PDB entry 4JFW | X-ray diffraction, 2.10 A resolution | chain A

== Chain A ==
Name: alpha-L-fucosidase
Source organism: Bacteroides thetaiotaomicron
UniProtKB: Q8A3I4 (Q8A3I4_BACTN); numbering as in UniProt (aligned over 35-484)
Sequence (450 residues; numbered 35 to 484; the number before each row is that of its first residue):
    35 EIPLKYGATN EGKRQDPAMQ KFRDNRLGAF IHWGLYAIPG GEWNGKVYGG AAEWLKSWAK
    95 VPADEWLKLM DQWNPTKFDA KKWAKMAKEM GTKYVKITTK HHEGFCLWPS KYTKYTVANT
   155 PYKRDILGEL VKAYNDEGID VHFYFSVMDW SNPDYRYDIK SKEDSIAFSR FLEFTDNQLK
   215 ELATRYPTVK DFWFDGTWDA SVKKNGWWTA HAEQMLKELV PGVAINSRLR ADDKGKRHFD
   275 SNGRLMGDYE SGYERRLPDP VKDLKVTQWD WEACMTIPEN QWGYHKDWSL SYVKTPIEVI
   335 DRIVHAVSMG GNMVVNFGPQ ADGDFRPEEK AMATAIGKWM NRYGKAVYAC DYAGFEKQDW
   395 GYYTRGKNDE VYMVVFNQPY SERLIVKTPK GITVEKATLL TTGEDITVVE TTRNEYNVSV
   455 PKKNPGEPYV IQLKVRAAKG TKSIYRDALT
Unresolved in the structure: 474-484
Residues lining bound ligands: H58 ((3alpha)-[3-({2-[(2S,3S,4R,5S)-3,4-dihydroxy-5-methylpyrrolidin-2-yl]ethyl}amino)propyl]ferrocene): His66, Glu87, Trp88, His135, His136, Tyr178, Trp227, Asp229, Trp232, Arg262, Glu288, Trp316

== In short ==
Chain A binds compound H58.
Chain A is alpha-L-fucosidase (Bacteroides thetaiotaomicron); the structure, Crystal structure of a bacterial
fucosidase with iminosugar inhibitor
(2S,3S,4R,5S)-2-[N-(propylferrocene)]aminoethyl-5-methylpyrrolidine-3,4-diol, was determined by X-ray
diffraction together with 4JFS, 4JFT, 4JFU and 4JFV from the same study.
